Entry 8RGF (X-ray diffraction, 1.86 A resolution); this record covers chains B and C of the 3 polymer chains in the assembly.

# Chain B (and C)
Name: Arginase-2, mitochondrial
Source organism: Homo sapiens
Notes: EC 3.5.3.1; chain C of this document is another copy of the same molecule, construct and numbering; everything in this record applies to it too
UniProtKB: P78540 (ARGI2_HUMAN); numbering as in UniProt (aligned over 22-341)
Sequence (335 residues; each row starts with the number of its first residue):
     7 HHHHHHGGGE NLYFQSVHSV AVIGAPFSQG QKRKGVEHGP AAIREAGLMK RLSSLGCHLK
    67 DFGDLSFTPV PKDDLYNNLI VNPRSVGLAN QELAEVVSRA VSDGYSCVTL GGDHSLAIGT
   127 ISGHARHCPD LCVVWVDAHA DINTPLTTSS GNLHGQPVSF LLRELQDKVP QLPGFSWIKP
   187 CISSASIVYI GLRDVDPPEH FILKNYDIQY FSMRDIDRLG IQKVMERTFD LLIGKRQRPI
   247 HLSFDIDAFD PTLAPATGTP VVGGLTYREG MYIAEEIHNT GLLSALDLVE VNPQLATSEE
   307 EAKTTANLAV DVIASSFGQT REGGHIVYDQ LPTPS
Disordered / not traced: 7-16, 341 (chain C: 7-22, 341)
Differences from the reference sequence: expression tag (7-21)
Metal / ion sites: Mn2+ site 1: H120, D143, D147, D251; Mn2+ site 2: D143, H145, D251, D253
Swiss-Prot annotation at these positions:
  - binding site (Mn(2+)): H120, D143, H145, D147, D251, D253
  - binding site (substrate): H145 to N149, S156 to N158, D202, T265, E296

# Chain B / chain C interface
Residue-residue contacts (47; chain B residue first):
  Q228(B) with R224(C), hydrogen bond (side chain-backbone)
  Y273(B) with V268(C), hydrophobic; G269(C)
  R274(B) with M219(C); I222(C); D223(C), salt bridge; G269(C); G270(C), hydrogen bond (side chain-backbone); E275(C), salt bridge
  Y278(B) with R220(C); R224(C), hydrogen bond
  E281(B) with R220(C), salt bridge
  E282(B) with R220(C), salt bridge
  N285(B) with R220(C)
  R327(B) with R199(C); D200(C); M219(C); R220(C); D223(C), salt bridge
  E328(B) with V201(C); H206(C); Y216(C), hydrogen bond; S218(C), hydrogen bond; D221(C)
  G329(B) with H206(C)
  G330(B) with H206(C)
  I332(B) with P203(C), hydrophobic
  Y334(B) with T153(C); P203(C); P204(C); F207(C)
  D335(B) with F207(C)
  L337(B) with T153(C); L171(C), hydrophobic; K174(C); F207(C), hydrophobic; I208(C), hydrophobic; Y212(C)
  P338(B) with L152(C); T153(C)
  T339(B) with L152(C); K174(C)
  P340(B) with L152(C); D173(C); K174(C); V175(C); P176(C)
Interface residues without a listed pair, chain B (20 interface residues in all): T326, Q336
Interface residues without a listed pair, chain C (31 interface residues in all): L198, L271, T272

# Summary
20 residues of chain B and 31 residues of chain C are in contact, with 5 hydrogen bonds and 5 salt bridges.
Polar pairs include R274(B)-D223(C), R274(B)-E275(C) and E281(B)-R220(C). UniProt lists 6 Mn2+-binding
residues and 11 substrate-binding residues on chain B.
Chain B and chain C are both Arginase-2, mitochondrial (Homo sapiens); the structure, Arginase 2 in complex
with inhibitor, was determined by X-ray diffraction (same publication as 8RG6, 8RGU and 8RFA).
